PDB entry 3UII | X-ray diffraction, 2.60 A resolution | chains A and P of the 4 polymer chains in the assembly

[Chain A]
Name: Baculoviral IAP repeat-containing protein 5
Source organism: Homo sapiens
UniProt: O15392 (BIRC5_HUMAN); residues 1-142 here = UniProt positions 1-142
Chain sequence (143 residues; each row starts with the number of its first residue; numbering starts at 0):
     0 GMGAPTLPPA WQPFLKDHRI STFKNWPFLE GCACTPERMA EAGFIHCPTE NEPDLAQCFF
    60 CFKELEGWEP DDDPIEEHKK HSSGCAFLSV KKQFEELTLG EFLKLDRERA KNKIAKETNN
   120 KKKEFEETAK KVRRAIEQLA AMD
Not modelled in the structure: 0-4, 140-142
Differences from the reference sequence: expression tag (0); engineered mutation Lys-129 (Glu in O15392)
Swiss-Prot annotation at these positions:
  - binding site (Zn(2+)): Cys-57, Cys-60, His-77, Cys-84
  - site: Glu-126 (Interaction with FBXL7)
  - modified residue: Ser-20 (Phosphoserine), Lys-23 (N6-acetyllysine), Thr-34 (Phosphothreonine), Thr-48 (Phosphothreonine), Lys-90 (N6-acetyllysine), Lys-110 (N6-acetyllysine), Lys-112 (N6-acetyllysine), Lys-115 (N6-acetyllysine), Thr-117 (Phosphothreonine), Lys-121 (N6-acetyllysine), Lys-129 (N6-acetyllysine)
  - natural variant: Lys-129 (K129E: Loss of acetylation)
  - mutagenesis: Arg-18 (R18A: Disrupts interaction with histone H3pT3, no effect on interaction with INCENP), Lys-23 (K23R: Increases ubiquitination and blocks dissociation from centromeres; when associated with R-62; R-78 and R-79), Trp-25 (W25A: Disrupts interaction with histone H3pT3, no effect on interaction with INCENP), Cys-33 (C33R: Disrupts interaction with histone H3pT3, no effect on interaction with INCENP), Thr-34 (T34A: Loss of LAMTOR5 binding; T34E: Higher affinity for LAMTOR5 binding), Thr-48 (T48A/E: Localizes normally during mitosis but cannot support cell proliferation. Increased affinity for CDCA8/borealin), Cys-57 (C57A: Disrupts interaction with histone H3pT3, no effect on interaction with INCENP), Lys-62 (K62R: Increases ubiquitination and blocks dissociation from centromeres; when associated with R-23; R-78 and R-79), Glu-65 (E65A: Almost abolishes RAN-binding. Does not disrupt binding to AURKB or CDCA8. Disrupts mitotic spindle assembly. Does not disrupt nuclear export), Trp-67 (W67A: Disrupts interaction with histone H3pT3, no effect on interaction with INCENP), Asp-70 (D70A: No change. Loss of interaction with AURKB; when associated with A-71), Asp-71 (D71A: No change. Loss of interaction with AURKB; when associated with A-70), 7 further mutagenesis entries in UniProt
Ion coordination: Zn2+: Cys-57, Cys-60, His-77, Cys-84
From the paper describing this entry:
  - conformationally variable residues (helix shift): Pro-69 to Gly-83
  - mutagenesis - K62Y/H80W (Kd 10.6 uM): unchanged binding to histone H3(1-10) peptide (chain P)
  - specificity-determining residues: Lys-62, His-80 (by similarity / conservation)

[Chain P]
Name: histone H3(1-10) peptide
Chain sequence (10 residues; numbered 1 to 10; the number before each row is that of its first residue):
     1 ARTKQTARKS
Not modelled in the structure: 5-10

[How chain A and chain P interact]
Residue-residue contacts (18):
  Glu-51(A) / Lys-4(P)  salt bridge
  Lys-62(A) / Thr-3(P)
  Glu-63(A) / Thr-3(P)
  Glu-63(A) / Lys-4(P)  hydrogen bond (backbone-backbone)
  Leu-64(A) / Arg-2(P)
  Leu-64(A) / Thr-3(P)
  Glu-65(A) / Ala-1(P)
  Glu-65(A) / Arg-2(P)  salt bridge
  Glu-65(A) / Thr-3(P)
  Glu-65(A) / Lys-4(P)
  Gly-66(A) / Ala-1(P)
  Gly-66(A) / Arg-2(P)
  Trp-67(A) / Ala-1(P)  hydrophobic
  Asp-71(A) / Ala-1(P)  hydrogen bond (side chain-backbone)
  Glu-76(A) / Ala-1(P)  hydrogen bond (side chain-backbone)
  His-80(A) / Ala-1(P)  hydrogen bond (side chain-backbone)
  His-80(A) / Arg-2(P)
  His-80(A) / Thr-3(P)  hydrogen bond
Also at the interface, not in a pair above, chain A (11 interface residues in all): Leu-54
Interface features reported in the paper:
  - pairs named by the authors: His-80(A)/Thr-3(P) (hydrogen bond)

[Overview]
Chain A and chain P form an interface of 11 and 4 residues respectively, with 5 hydrogen bonds and 2 salt
bridges. Among the polar pairs are Glu-51(A)/Lys-4(P), Glu-65(A)/Arg-2(P) and Asp-71(A)/Ala-1(P). The authors
report a hydrogen bond between His-80(A) and Thr-3(P). The paper reports that K62Y/H80W of chain A leave
binding to histone H3(1-10) peptide (chain P) unchanged; specificity determinants Lys-62(A) and His-80(A).
Chain A is Baculoviral IAP repeat-containing protein 5 (Homo sapiens) and chain P is histone H3(1-10) peptide;
the structure, crystal structure of human Survivin in complex with H3(1-10) peptide, was determined by X-ray
diffraction (same publication as 3UIH, 3UIJ and 3UIK).
